8JGG - chains G and B of the 6 polymer chains in the assembly; structure by electron microscopy, 3.00 A resolution.

[Chain G]
Protein: Guanine nucleotide-binding protein G(I)/G(S)/G(O) subunit gamma-2
From: Homo sapiens
UniProt: P59768 (GBG2_HUMAN); residues 5-64 here = UniProt positions 5-64
Amino-acid sequence (60 residues; numbered 5 to 64; the number before each row is that of its first residue):
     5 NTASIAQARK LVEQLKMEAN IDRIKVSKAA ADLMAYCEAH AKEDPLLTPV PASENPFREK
Unresolved in the structure: 5-7

[Chain B]
Protein: Guanine nucleotide-binding protein G(I)/G(S)/G(T) subunit beta-1
From: Homo sapiens
UniProt: P62873 (GBB1_HUMAN); residues 2-340 here = UniProt positions 2-340
Amino-acid sequence (352 residues; each row starts with the number of its first residue; numbers below 1 keep their minus sign (Leu-11 is residue -11)):
   -11 LEVLFQGPCG SSGSELDQLR QEAEQLKNQI RDARKACADA TLSQITNNID PVGRIQMRTR
    49 RTLRGHLAKI YAMHWGTDSR LLVSASQDGK LIIWDSYTTN KVHAIPLRSS WVMTCAYAPS
   109 GNYVACGGLD NICSIYNLKT REGNVRVSRE LAGHTGYLSC CRFLDDNQIV TSSGDTTCAL
   169 WDIETGQQTT TFTGHTGDVM SLSLAPDTRL FVSGACDASA KLWDVREGMC RQTFTGHESD
   229 INAICFFPNG NAFATGSDDA TCRLFDLRAD QELMTYSHDN IICGITSVSF SKSGRLLLAG
   289 YDDFNCNVWD ALKADRAGVL AGHDNRVSCL GVTDDGMAVA TGSWDSFLKI WN
Unresolved in the structure: -11 to 4
Construct notes: expression tag (-11 to 1)
Curated features (UniProtKB/Swiss-Prot):
  - modified residue: Ser2 (N-acetylserine), His266 (Phosphohistidine)

[Interface between chain G and chain B]
Contacting residue pairs (49; chain G residue first):
  Arg13(G) with Leu7(B)
  Gln18(G) with Cys218(B), hydrogen bond (side chain-backbone)
  Leu19(G) with Leu14(B), hydrophobic
  Glu22(G) with Cys218(B); Arg219(B); Thr221(B), hydrogen bond
  Ala23(G) with Gln17(B); Ile18(B), hydrophobic
  Ile25(G) with Asp258(B)
  Arg27(G) with Arg256(B); Ala257(B)
  Ile28(G) with Cys25(B); Arg256(B); Ala257(B)
  Lys29(G) with Asp27(B)
  Val30(G) with Cys25(B); Ala28(B)
  Ser31(G) with Ile33(B)
  Ala33(G) with Asp254(B)
  Ala34(G) with Ile33(B), hydrophobic
  Leu37(G) with Leu30(B), hydrophobic; Phe235(B), hydrophobic; Leu261(B), hydrophobic
  Tyr40(G) with Pro236(B); Asn237(B); Ser281(B)
  Cys41(G) with Ser281(B); Gly282(B)
  His44(G) with Ser281(B)
  Glu47(G) with Lys280(B)
  Asp48(G) with Ser281(B)
  Pro49(G) with Gly324(B); Met325(B), hydrophobic
  Leu50(G) with Ile43(B); Met45(B), hydrophobic; Gly324(B); Met325(B)
  Leu51(G) with Arg283(B); Leu284(B), hydrophobic
  Asn59(G) with Arg48(B)
  Pro60(G) with Tyr85(B); Met325(B)
  Phe61(G) with Arg48(B); Arg49(B), hydrogen bond (backbone-side chain); Ser84(B); Tyr85(B), hydrophobic; Ala326(B), hydrophobic
  Lys64(G) with Arg49(B); Tyr85(B)
Also at the interface, not in a pair above, chain G (32 interface residues in all): Val16, Lys20, Asp26, Glu42, Ala45, Arg62
Also at the interface, not in a pair above, chain B (47 interface residues in all): Ala11, Arg22, Ile37, Val40, Trp63, Ser67, Gln220, Leu252, Ser279, Leu300, Asp323, Ile338, Asn340

[Overview]
32 residues of chain G and 47 residues of chain B are in contact, with 3 hydrogen bonds. Among the polar pairs
are Gln18(G)-Cys218(B), Glu22(G)-Thr221(B) and Phe61(G)-Arg49(B).
Here chain G is Guanine nucleotide-binding protein G(I)/G(S)/G(O) subunit gamma-2 and chain B is Guanine
nucleotide-binding protein G(I)/G(S)/G(T) subunit beta-1, both from Homo sapiens. Entry 8JGG (CryoEM structure
of Gi-coupled MRGPRX1 with peptide agonist BAM8-22) was determined by electron microscopy together with 8JGB
and 8JGF from the same study.
